Entry 7C7A (electron microscopy, 2.80 A resolution); this record covers chains A and K of the 13 polymer chains in the assembly.

Chain A:
Molecule: Ribonuclease MRP RNA subunit NME1
From: Saccharomyces cerevisiae (strain ATCC 204508 / S288c)
Sequence (340 nucleotides; row label = number of the first residue in the row):
     1 AAUCCAUGACCAAAGAAUCGUCACAAAUCGAAGCUUACAAAAUGGAGUAA
    51 AAUUUUGUUUACUCAGUAAUAUGCUUUGGGUUGAAAGUCUCCCACCAAUU
   101 CGUAUGCGGAAAACGUAAUGAGAUUUAAAAAUUUUAAAUUGUUUAAAUCA
   151 ACUCAUUAAGGAGGAUGCCCUUGGGUAUUCUGCUUCUUGACCUGGUACCU
   201 CUAUUGCAGGGUACUGGUGUUUUCUUCGGUACUGGAUUCCGUUUGUAUGG
   251 AAUCUAAACCAUAGUUAUGACGAUUGCUCUUUCCCGUGCUGGAUCGAGUA
   301 ACCCAAUGGAGCUUACUAUUCUUGGUCCAUGGAUUCACCC
Not modelled in the structure: 132-136, 336-340
Metal / ion sites: Mg2+ site 1: A86, G87 (shared with 1 residue of chain R); Mg2+ site 2: A86, A305, A306 (shared with 2 residues of chain R); Mg2+ site 3: G87 (shared with 1 residue of chain R)

Chain K:
Molecule: Ribonuclease MRP protein subunit SNM1
From: Saccharomyces cerevisiae (strain ATCC 204508 / S288c)
UniProt: P40993 (RMRP_YEAST); numbering as in UniProt (aligned over 1-198)
Chain sequence (198 residues; numbered 1 to 198; the number before each row is that of its first residue):
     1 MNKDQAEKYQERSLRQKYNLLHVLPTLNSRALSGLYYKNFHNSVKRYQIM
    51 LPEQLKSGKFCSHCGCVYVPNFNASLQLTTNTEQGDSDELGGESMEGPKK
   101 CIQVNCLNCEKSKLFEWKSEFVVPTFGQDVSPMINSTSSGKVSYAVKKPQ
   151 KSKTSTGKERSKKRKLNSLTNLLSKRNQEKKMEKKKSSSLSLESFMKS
Not modelled in the structure: 72-84, 118-198
Metal / ion sites: Zn2+: Cys64, Cys109

How chain A and chain K interact:
Pairs across the interface (6; chain A residue first):
  U124(A) - Lys45(K)  sugar contact
  U125(A) - His41(K)  base contact
  U125(A) - Asn42(K)  hydrogen bond to the base
  U125(A) - Lys45(K)  salt bridge to the phosphate
  A131(A) - Arg46(K)  base contact
  A146(A) - Lys38(K)  sugar contact

Overview:
Chain A and chain K form an interface of 4 and 5 residues respectively, with 1 hydrogen bond and 1 salt
bridge. Polar pairs include U125(A)-Asn42(K) and U125(A)-Lys45(K). A86(A) and G87(A) form the Mg2+ site 1.
A86(A), A305(A) and A306(A) coordinate Mg2+ site 2.
Here chain A is Ribonuclease MRP RNA subunit NME1 and chain K is Ribonuclease MRP protein subunit SNM1, both
from Saccharomyces cerevisiae (strain ATCC 204508 / S288c). Entry 7C7A (Cryo-EM structure of yeast
Ribonuclease MRP with substrate ITS1) was determined by electron microscopy (same publication as 7C79).
